PDB entry 6T0B | electron microscopy, 2.80 A resolution | chains n and q of the 46 polymer chains in the assembly

# Chain n
Molecule: Cytochrome c oxidase subunit 1
From: Saccharomyces cerevisiae S288c
Notes: EC 1.9.3.1
UniProtKB: P00401 (COX1_YEAST); numbering as in UniProt (aligned over 1-534)
Chain sequence (534 residues; numbered 1 to 534; the number before each row is that of its first residue):
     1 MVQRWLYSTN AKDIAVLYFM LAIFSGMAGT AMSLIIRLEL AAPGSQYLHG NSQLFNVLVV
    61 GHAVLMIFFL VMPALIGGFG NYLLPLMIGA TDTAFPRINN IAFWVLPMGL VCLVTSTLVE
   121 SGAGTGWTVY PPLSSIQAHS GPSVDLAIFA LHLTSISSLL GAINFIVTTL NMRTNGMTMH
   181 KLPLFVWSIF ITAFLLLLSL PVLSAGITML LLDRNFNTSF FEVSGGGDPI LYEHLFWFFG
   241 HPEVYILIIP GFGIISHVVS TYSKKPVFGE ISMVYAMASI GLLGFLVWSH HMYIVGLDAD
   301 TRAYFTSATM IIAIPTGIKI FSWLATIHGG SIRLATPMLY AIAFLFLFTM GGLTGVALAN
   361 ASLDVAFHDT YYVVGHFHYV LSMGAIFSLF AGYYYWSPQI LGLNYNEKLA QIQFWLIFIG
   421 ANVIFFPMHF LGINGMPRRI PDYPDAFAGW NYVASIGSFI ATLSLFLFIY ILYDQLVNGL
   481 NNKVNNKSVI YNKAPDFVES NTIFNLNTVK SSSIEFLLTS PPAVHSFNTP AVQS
Covalently attached groups: covalent link His241-Tyr245
Curated features (UniProtKB/Swiss-Prot):
  - binding site (Ca(2+)): Glu39, Ala42, Gly44, Pro441
  - binding site (Fe(II)-heme a): His62, His378
  - binding site (Cu cation): His241, His290, His291
  - binding site (O2): Tyr245
  - binding site (Mg(2+)): His368, Asp369
  - binding site (heme a3): His376
  - cross-link: His241 to Tyr245 (1'-histidyl-3'-tyrosine (His-Tyr))

# Chain q
Molecule: Cytochrome c oxidase subunit 4, mitochondrial
From: Saccharomyces cerevisiae S288c
Notes: EC 1.9.3.1
UniProtKB: P04037 (COX4_YEAST); residue numbers follow UniProt; this construct covers 26-155
Chain sequence (130 residues; row label = number of the first residue in the row):
    26 QQKPVVKTAQ NLAEVNGPET LIGPGAKEGT VPTDLDQETG LARLELLGKL EGIDVFDTKP
    86 LDSSRKGTMK DPIIIESYDD YRYVGCTGSP AGSHTIMWLK PTVNEVARCW ECGSVYKLNP
   146 VGVPNDDHHH
Not modelled in the structure: 26-28, 150-155
Curated features (UniProtKB/Swiss-Prot):
  - binding site (Zn(2+)): Cys111, His119, Cys134, Cys137
  - modified residue: Thr55 (Phosphothreonine)

# How chain n and chain q interact
Residue-residue contacts - 50 pairs, chain n then chain q:
  Asn175(n) with Asp82(q); Thr83(q); Lys84(q); Pro85(q)
  Asp496(n) with Trp135(q), hydrogen bond
  Glu499(n) with Trp135(q)
  Leu506(n) with Arg133(q)
  Asn507(n) with Arg133(q), hydrogen bond (side chain-backbone); Trp135(q)
  Val509(n) with Met122(q)
  Lys510(n) with Met122(q); Trp135(q)
  Ser511(n) with Ile121(q); Met122(q); Trp123(q), hydrogen bond (backbone-backbone)
  Ser512(n) with Ile121(q); Trp123(q)
  Ser513(n) with Trp123(q)
  Ile514(n) with Trp123(q)
  Leu517(n) with Tyr108(q); Trp123(q); Leu124(q); Lys125(q)
  Leu518(n) with Tyr108(q)
  Thr519(n) with Lys125(q)
  Phe527(n) with Tyr108(q), hydrophobic
  Asn528(n) with Asp104(q), hydrogen bond
  Thr529(n) with Ser102(q); Asp104(q); Arg107(q), hydrogen bond
  Pro530(n) with Arg107(q), hydrogen bond (backbone-side chain)
  Ala531(n) with Tyr108(q); Trp123(q), hydrophobic
  Val532(n) with Lys84(q); Pro85(q); Leu86(q); Arg107(q); Tyr108(q), hydrogen bond (backbone-backbone); Val109(q); Gly110(q), hydrogen bond (backbone-backbone); Trp123(q)
  Gln533(n) with Pro85(q); Leu86(q), hydrogen bond (backbone-backbone); Gly110(q); Ile121(q); Trp123(q)
  Ser534(n) with Leu86(q); Gly110(q), hydrogen bond (side chain-backbone); Cys111(q); Thr112(q), hydrogen bond
Also at the interface, not in a pair above, chain n (27 interface residues in all): Thr174, Gly176, Met177, Pro266, His525
Also at the interface, not in a pair above, chain q (25 interface residues in all): Tyr103, Tyr106, Ala116, Thr120, Cys134

# Summary
The interface between chain n and chain q involves 27 residues on one side and 25 on the other; the contacts
include 11 hydrogen bonds. Among the polar pairs are Asp496(n)-Trp135(q), Asn507(n)-Arg133(q) and
Asn528(n)-Asp104(q).
Here chain n is Cytochrome c oxidase subunit 1 and chain q is Cytochrome c oxidase subunit 4, mitochondrial,
both from Saccharomyces cerevisiae S288c. Entry 6T0B (The III2-IV(5B)2 respiratory supercomplex from S.
cerevisiae) was determined by electron microscopy together with 6T15 from the same study.
